PDB entry 7TRA | electron microscopy, 3.30 A resolution | chains K and S of the 19 polymer chains in the assembly

[Chain K]
Protein: Cas7a
From: Pyrococcus furiosus DSM 3638
Reference sequence: Q8U333 (Q8U333_PYRFU); residue numbers follow UniProt; this construct covers 1-336
Amino-acid sequence (336 residues; numbered 1 to 336; the number before each row is that of its first residue):
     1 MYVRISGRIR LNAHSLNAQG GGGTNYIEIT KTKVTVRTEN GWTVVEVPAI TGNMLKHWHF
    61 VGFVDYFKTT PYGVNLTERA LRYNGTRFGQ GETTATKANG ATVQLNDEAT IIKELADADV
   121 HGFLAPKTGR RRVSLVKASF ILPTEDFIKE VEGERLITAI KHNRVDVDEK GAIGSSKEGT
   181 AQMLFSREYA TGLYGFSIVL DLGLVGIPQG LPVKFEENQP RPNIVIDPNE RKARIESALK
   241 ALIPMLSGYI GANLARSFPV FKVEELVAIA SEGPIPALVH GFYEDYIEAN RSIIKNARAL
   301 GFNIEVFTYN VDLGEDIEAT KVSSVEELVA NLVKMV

[Chain S]
Molecule: Target strand DNA
Sequence (44 nucleotides; each row starts with the number of its first residue):
    21 TAAACTGTTA CAACCAGTTA AGGGTTGGGG GAAGCACTGG GTCT

[Interface between chain K and chain S]
Contacting residue pairs (25; chain K residue first):
  Gly23(K) - DA36(S)  phosphate contact
  Thr24(K) - DA36(S)  base contact
  Asn25(K) - DC35(S)  hydrogen bond to the sugar
  Asn25(K) - DA36(S)  sugar contact
  Ile27(K) - DA36(S)  base contact
  Gly89(K) - DG43(S)  base contact
  Gln90(K) - DG43(S)  phosphate contact
  Gln90(K) - DG44(S)  phosphate contact
  Gly91(K) - DG44(S)  phosphate contact
  Leu124(K) - DG43(S)  base contact
  Leu124(K) - DG44(S)  base contact
  Pro126(K) - DG44(S)  sugar contact
  Arg164(K) - DA36(S)  base contact
  Arg164(K) - DG37(S)  base contact
  Ile173(K) - DA33(S)  base contact
  Ser175(K) - DA33(S)  sugar contact
  Ser175(K) - DC34(S)  phosphate contact
  Thr180(K) - DC34(S)  sugar contact
  Gln182(K) - DA33(S)  sugar contact
  Gln182(K) - DC34(S)  hydrogen bond to the base
  Met183(K) - DC35(S)  sugar contact
  Met183(K) - DA36(S)  sugar contact
  Leu184(K) - DC34(S)  base contact
  Leu184(K) - DC35(S)  base contact
  Phe185(K) - DA36(S)  base contact
Other interface residues (no listed pair), chain K (21 interface residues in all): Phe88, Lys127, Gly174, Ser176
Other interface residues (no listed pair), chain S (8 interface residues in all): DT45

[Summary]
21 residues of chain K and 8 residues of chain S are in contact; the contacts include 2 hydrogen bonds. Among
the polar pairs are Gln182(K)-DC34(S) and Asn25(K)-DC35(S).
Chain K is Cas7a (Pyrococcus furiosus DSM 3638) and chain S is Target strand DNA; the structure, Cascade
complex from type I-A CRISPR-Cas system, was determined by electron microscopy together with 7TR6, 7TR8 and
7TR9 from the same study.
